PDB entry 8Z4D | electron microscopy, 3.33 A resolution | chains 1 and Y of the 34 polymer chains in the assembly

Chain 1 (and Y):
Protein: Flagellar M-ring protein, Flagellar motor switch protein FliG
Organism: Vibrio alginolyticus
Notes: chain Y of this document is another copy of the same molecule, construct and numbering; everything in this record applies to it too
UniProtKB: chimeric construct of Q75N27, A0A0T7EAG0: residues 1-578 from Q75N27 (Q75N27_VIBAL) positions 1-578 (same numbers); residues 579-929 from A0A0T7EAG0 positions 1-351 (UniProt number = residue number - 578)
Chain sequence (945 residues; numbered -15 to 929; the number before each row is that of its first residue; numbers below 1 keep their minus sign (Met-15 is residue -15)):
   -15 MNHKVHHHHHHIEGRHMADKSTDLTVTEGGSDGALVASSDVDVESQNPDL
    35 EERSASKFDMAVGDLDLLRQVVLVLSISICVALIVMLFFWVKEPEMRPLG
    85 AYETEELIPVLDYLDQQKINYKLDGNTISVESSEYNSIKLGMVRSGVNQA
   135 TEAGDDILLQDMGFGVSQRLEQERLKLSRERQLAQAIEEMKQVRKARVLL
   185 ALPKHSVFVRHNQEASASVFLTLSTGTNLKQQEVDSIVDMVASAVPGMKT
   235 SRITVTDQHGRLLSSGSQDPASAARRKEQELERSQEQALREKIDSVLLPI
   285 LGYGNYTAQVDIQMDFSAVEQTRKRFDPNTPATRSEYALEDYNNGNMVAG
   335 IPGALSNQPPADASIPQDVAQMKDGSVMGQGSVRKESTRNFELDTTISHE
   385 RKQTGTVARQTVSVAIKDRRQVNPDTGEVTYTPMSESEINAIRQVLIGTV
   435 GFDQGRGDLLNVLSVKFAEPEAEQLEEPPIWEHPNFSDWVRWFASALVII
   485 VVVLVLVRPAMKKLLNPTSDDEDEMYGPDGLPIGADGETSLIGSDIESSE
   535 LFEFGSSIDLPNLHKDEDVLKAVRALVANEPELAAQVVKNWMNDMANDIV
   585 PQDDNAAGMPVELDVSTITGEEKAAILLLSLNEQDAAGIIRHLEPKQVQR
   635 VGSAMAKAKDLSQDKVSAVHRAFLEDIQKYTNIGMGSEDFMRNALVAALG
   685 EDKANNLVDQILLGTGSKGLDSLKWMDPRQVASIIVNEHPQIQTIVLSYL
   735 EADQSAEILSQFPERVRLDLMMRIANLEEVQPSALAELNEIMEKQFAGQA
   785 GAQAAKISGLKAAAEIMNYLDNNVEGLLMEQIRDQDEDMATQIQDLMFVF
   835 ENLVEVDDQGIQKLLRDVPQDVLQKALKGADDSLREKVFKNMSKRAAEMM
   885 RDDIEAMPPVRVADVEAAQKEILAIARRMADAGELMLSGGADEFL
Not modelled in the structure: -15 to 254, 328-366, 403-417, 453-929
Sequence notes: initiating methionine (-15); expression tag (-14 to 0); engineered mutation Ser792 (Gly214 in A0A0T7EAG0)
What the authors report for this chain:
  - self-association interface (contacts with another copy of this molecule): Leu447

Chain 1 / chain Y interface:
Residue-residue contacts (71):
  Arg259(1) - Gln387(Y)
  Arg259(1) - Thr388(Y)  hydrogen bond (side chain-backbone)
  Arg259(1) - Gly389(Y)
  Glu262(1) - Gln387(Y)
  Gln263(1) - Leu265(Y)
  Gln263(1) - Gln269(Y)  hydrogen bond
  Arg267(1) - Ala272(Y)
  Thr291(1) - Ser279(Y)
  Gln293(1) - Lys276(Y)
  Gln293(1) - Ser279(Y)  hydrogen bond
  Gln293(1) - Val280(Y)
  Asp295(1) - Lys276(Y)  salt bridge
  Asp295(1) - Gly432(Y)
  Asp295(1) - Thr433(Y)
  Asp295(1) - Val434(Y)
  Asp295(1) - Gly435(Y)
  Phe300(1) - Gln387(Y)
  Ser301(1) - Arg385(Y)
  Ala302(1) - His383(Y)
  Ala302(1) - Glu384(Y)
  Ala302(1) - Arg385(Y)  hydrogen bond (backbone-backbone)
  Val303(1) - His383(Y)
  Glu304(1) - Ile381(Y)
  Glu304(1) - Ser382(Y)
  Glu304(1) - His383(Y)  hydrogen bond (backbone-backbone)
  Gln305(1) - Thr380(Y)
  Gln305(1) - Ile381(Y)
  Gln305(1) - Ser382(Y)
  Thr306(1) - Thr379(Y)
  Thr306(1) - Thr380(Y)
  Thr306(1) - Ile381(Y)  hydrogen bond (backbone-backbone)
  Arg307(1) - Thr379(Y)
  Arg307(1) - Thr380(Y)
  Lys308(1) - Asp378(Y)
  Lys308(1) - Thr379(Y)  hydrogen bond (backbone-backbone)
  Phe310(1) - Glu376(Y)
  Phe310(1) - Asp378(Y)
  Pro312(1) - Thr314(Y)
  Pro312(1) - Pro315(Y)
  Val367(1) - Glu324(Y)
  Val367(1) - Asp325(Y)
  Val367(1) - Tyr326(Y)
  Arg368(1) - Asp325(Y)
  Lys369(1) - Leu323(Y)
  Lys369(1) - Glu324(Y)  hydrogen bond (backbone-backbone)
  Glu370(1) - Tyr321(Y)  hydrogen bond
  Glu370(1) - Ala322(Y)
  Ser371(1) - Tyr321(Y)
  Ser371(1) - Ala322(Y)  hydrogen bond (backbone-backbone)
  Thr372(1) - Glu320(Y)
  Thr372(1) - Tyr321(Y)
  Arg373(1) - Ser319(Y)
  Arg373(1) - Glu320(Y)  hydrogen bond (backbone-backbone)
  Asn374(1) - Arg318(Y)
  Phe375(1) - Thr317(Y)
  Phe375(1) - Arg318(Y)  hydrogen bond (backbone-backbone)
  Leu377(1) - Ala316(Y)  hydrophobic
  Leu377(1) - Thr317(Y)
  Leu377(1) - Arg318(Y)
  Thr395(1) - Gly432(Y)
  Ser397(1) - Val429(Y)
  Ser397(1) - Gly432(Y)
  Ser397(1) - Thr433(Y)  hydrogen bond
  Leu443(1) - Ile431(Y)  hydrophobic
  Leu447(1) - Val429(Y)  hydrophobic
  Val449(1) - Ile284(Y)  hydrophobic
  Val449(1) - Ala425(Y)  hydrophobic
  Phe451(1) - Pro283(Y)
  Phe451(1) - Ile284(Y)
  Ala452(1) - Pro283(Y)
  Ala452(1) - Ile284(Y)  hydrogen bond (backbone-backbone)
Other interface residues (no listed pair), chain 1 (44 interface residues in all): Ser256, Val294, Gln297, Asp299, Arg309, Glu376, Arg393, Asn445, Lys450
Other interface residues (no listed pair), chain Y (46 interface residues in all): Glu262, Leu285, Leu377, Gln428, Phe436, Arg440

In short:
The interface between chain 1 and chain Y involves 44 residues on one side and 46 on the other; the contacts
include 14 hydrogen bonds and 1 salt bridge. Polar pairs include Asp295(1)-Lys276(Y), Arg259(1)-Thr388(Y) and
Gln263(1)-Gln269(Y). The paper reports a self-association interface involving Leu447(1).
Chain 1 and chain Y are both Flagellar M-ring protein, Flagellar motor switch protein FliG (Vibrio
alginolyticus); the structure, Structure of the S-ring region of the Vibrio flagellar MS-ring protein FliF
with 34-fold symmetry applied, was determined by electron microscopy together with 8Z4G from the same study.
